PDB entry 4JA1 | X-ray diffraction, 1.96 A resolution | chain A

# Chain A
Molecule: Stromelysin-1
Organism: Homo sapiens
Notes: EC 3.4.24.17; fragment: catalytic domain
Reference sequence: P08254 (MMP3_HUMAN); residues 83-255 here correspond to UniProt positions 100-272 (UniProt number = residue number + 17)
Amino-acid sequence (173 residues; numbered 83 to 255; the number before each row is that of its first residue):
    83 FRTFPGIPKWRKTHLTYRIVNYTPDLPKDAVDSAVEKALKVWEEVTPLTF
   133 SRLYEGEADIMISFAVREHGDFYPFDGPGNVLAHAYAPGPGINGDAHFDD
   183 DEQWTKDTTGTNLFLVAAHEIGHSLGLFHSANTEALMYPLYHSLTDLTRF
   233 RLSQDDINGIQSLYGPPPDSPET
Not modelled in the structure: 251-255
Metal / ion sites: Ca2+ site 1: Asp107, Asp182, Glu184; Ca2+ site 2: Asp141, Gly173, Asn175, Asp177; Zn2+ site 1: His151, Asp153, His166, His179; Ca2+ site 3: Asp158, Gly159, Gly161, Val163, Asp181, Glu184; Zn2+ site 2: His201, His205, His211
UniProt features mapped onto this chain:
  - active site: Glu202
  - binding site (Ca(2+)): Asp107, Asp141, Asp158, Gly159, Gly161, Val163, Gly173, Asn175, Asp177, Asp181, Asp182, Glu184
  - binding site (Zn(2+)): His151, Asp153, His166, His179, His201, His205, His211

# In short
The Ca2+ site 1 is built by Asp107, Asp182 and Glu184. Asp141, Gly173, Asn175 and Asp177 coordinate Ca2+ site
2. Curated annotation (UniProt) lists active-site residue Glu202, 12 Ca2+-binding residues and 7 Zn2+-binding
residues.
Chain A is Stromelysin-1 (Homo sapiens); the structure, Structure of MMP3 complexed with a platinum-based
inhibitor, was determined by X-ray diffraction, deposited together with 4G9L and 4DPE.
